7XLT - chains H and L of the 4 polymer chains in the assembly; structure by electron microscopy, 4.40 A resolution (low resolution: residue-level contacts below are approximate; hydrogen-bond / salt-bridge calls are withheld).

[Chain H]
Molecule: S9.6 Fab HC
From: Mus musculus
Notes: antibody fragment or engineered binder
Sequence (220 residues; each row starts with the number of its first residue):
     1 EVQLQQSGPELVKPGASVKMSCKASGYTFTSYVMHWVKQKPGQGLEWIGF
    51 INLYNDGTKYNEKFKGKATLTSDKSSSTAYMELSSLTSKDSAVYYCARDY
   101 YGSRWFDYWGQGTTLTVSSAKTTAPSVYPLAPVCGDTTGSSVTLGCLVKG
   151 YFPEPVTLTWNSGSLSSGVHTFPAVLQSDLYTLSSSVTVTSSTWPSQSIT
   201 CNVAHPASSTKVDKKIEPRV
Not modelled in the structure: 216-220
Disulfide bonds: Cys-22/Cys-96, Cys-146/Cys-201

[Chain L]
Molecule: S9.6 Fab LC
From: Mus musculus
Notes: antibody fragment or engineered binder
Sequence (219 residues; numbered 1 to 219; the number before each row is that of its first residue):
     1 DVLMTQTPLSLPVSLGDQASISCRSSQSIVHSNGNTYLEWYLQKPGQSPK
    51 LLIYKVSNRFSGVPDRFSGSGSGTDFTLKISRVEAEDLGVYYCFQGSHVP
   101 YTFGGGTKLEIKRADAAPTVSIFPPSSEQLTSGGASVVCFLNNFYPKDIN
   151 VKWKIDGSERQNGVLNSWTDQDSKDSTYSMSSTLTLTKDEYERHNSYTCE
   201 ATHKTSTSPIVKSFNRNEC
Not modelled in the structure: 217-219
Disulfide bonds: Cys-23/Cys-93, Cys-139/Cys-199

[Chain H / chain L interface]
Residue-residue contacts (52; chain H residue first):
  Leu-45(H) / Tyr-92(L)
  Leu-45(H) / Phe-103(L)
  Trp-47(H) / Tyr-101(L)
  Glu-62(H) / Asp-1(L)
  Glu-62(H) / Pro-100(L)
  Tyr-95(H) / Ser-48(L)
  Ser-103(H) / Tyr-101(L)
  Arg-104(H) / Tyr-37(L)
  Arg-104(H) / Gln-95(L)
  Arg-104(H) / Gly-96(L)
  Arg-104(H) / Tyr-101(L)
  Trp-105(H) / Tyr-37(L)
  Trp-105(H) / Glu-39(L)
  Trp-105(H) / Tyr-41(L)
  Trp-105(H) / Tyr-54(L)
  Phe-106(H) / Tyr-41(L)
  Phe-106(H) / Leu-51(L)
  Phe-106(H) / Phe-94(L)
  Asp-107(H) / Leu-51(L)
  Asp-107(H) / Phe-60(L)
  Tyr-108(H) / Phe-60(L)
  Trp-109(H) / Ser-48(L)
  Trp-109(H) / Pro-49(L)
  Gly-110(H) / Ser-48(L)
  Val-127(H) / Glu-128(L)
  Tyr-128(H) / Glu-128(L)
  Tyr-128(H) / Gln-129(L)
  Pro-129(H) / Glu-128(L)
  Leu-130(H) / Phe-123(L)
  Ala-131(H) / Phe-123(L)
  Val-133(H) / Ile-122(L)
  Val-133(H) / Phe-214(L)
  Val-133(H) / Arg-216(L)
  Leu-147(H) / Phe-123(L)
  Leu-147(H) / Val-138(L)
  Ser-166(H) / Lys-174(L)
  Ser-167(H) / Lys-174(L)
  Gly-168(H) / Lys-174(L)
  His-170(H) / Asn-142(L)
  His-170(H) / Ser-179(L)
  Thr-171(H) / Thr-169(L)
  Phe-172(H) / Phe-140(L)
  Phe-172(H) / Ser-167(L)
  Phe-172(H) / Trp-168(L)
  Phe-172(H) / Ser-181(L)
  Pro-173(H) / Trp-168(L)
  Gln-177(H) / Leu-165(L)
  Ser-184(H) / Phe-140(L)
  Ser-184(H) / Ser-181(L)
  Ser-185(H) / Phe-140(L)
  Ser-186(H) / Phe-140(L)
  Ser-186(H) / Asn-142(L)
Interface residues without a listed pair, chain H (35 interface residues in all): Gly-44, Glu-46, Thr-143, Lys-149, Thr-182
Interface residues without a listed pair, chain L (41 interface residues in all): Lys-50, Ser-97, Thr-102, Gly-105, Ser-121, Pro-124, Ser-126, Met-180, Thr-185

[Summary]
35 residues of chain H and 41 residues of chain L are in contact.
Here chain H is S9.6 Fab HC and chain L is S9.6 Fab LC, both from Mus musculus. Entry 7XLT (Cryo-EM Structure
of R-loop monoclonal antibody S9.6 in recognizing RNA:DNA hybrids) was determined by electron microscopy.
